PDB entry 6XE0 | electron microscopy, 6.80 A resolution (low resolution: residue-level contacts below are approximate; hydrogen-bond / salt-bridge calls are withheld) | chains J and W of the 22 polymer chains in the assembly

[Chain J]
Molecule: 30S ribosomal protein S11
Source organism: Escherichia coli (strain K12)
UniProtKB: P0A7R9 (RS11_ECOLI); residues 12-128 here correspond to UniProt positions 13-129 (UniProt number = residue number + 1)
Amino-acid sequence (117 residues; each row starts with the number of its first residue):
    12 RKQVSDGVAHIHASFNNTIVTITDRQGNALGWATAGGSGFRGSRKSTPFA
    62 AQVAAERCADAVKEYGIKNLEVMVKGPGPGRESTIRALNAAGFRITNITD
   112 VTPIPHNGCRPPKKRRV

[Chain W]
Molecule: 16s rRNA
Source organism: Escherichia coli K-12
Sequence (1539 nucleotides; numbered 2 to 1540; the number before each row is that of its first residue):
     2 AAUUGAAGAGUUUGAUCAUGGCUCAGAUUGAACGCUGGCGGCAGGCCUAA
    52 CACAUGCAAGUCGAACGGUAACAGGAAGAAGCUUGCUUCUUUGCUGACGA
   102 GUGGCGGACGGGUGAGUAAUGUCUGGGAAACUGCCUGAUGGAGGGGGAUA
   152 ACUACUGGAAACGGUAGCUAAUACCGCAUAACGUCGCAAGACCAAAGAGG
   202 GGGACCUUCGGGCCUCUUGCCAUCGGAUGUGCCCAGAUGGGAUUAGCUAG
   252 UAGGUGGGGUAACGGCUCACCUAGGCGACGAUCCCUAGCUGGUCUGAGAG
   302 GAUGACCAGCCACACUGGAACUGAGACACGGUCCAGACUCCUACGGGAGG
   352 CAGCAGUGGGGAAUAUUGCACAAUGGGCGCAAGCCUGAUGCAGCCAUGCC
   402 GCGUGUAUGAAGAAGGCCUUCGGGUUGUAAAGUACUUUCAGCGGGGAGGA
   452 AGGGAGUAAAGUUAAUACCUUUGCUCAUUGACGUUACCCGCAGAAGAAGC
   502 ACCGGCUAACUCCGUGCCAGCAGCCGCGGUAAUACGGAGGGUGCAAGCGU
   552 UAAUCGGAAUUACUGGGCGUAAAGCGCACGCAGGCGGUUUGUUAAGUCAG
   602 AUGUGAAAUCCCCGGGCUCAACCUGGGAACUGCAUCUGAUACUGGCAAGC
   652 UUGAGUCUCGUAGAGGGGGGUAGAAUUCCAGGUGUAGCGGUGAAAUGCGU
   702 AGAGAUCUGGAGGAAUACCGGUGGCGAAGGCGGCCCCCUGGACGAAGACU
   752 GACGCUCAGGUGCGAAAGCGUGGGGAGCAAACAGGAUUAGAUACCCUGGU
   802 AGUCCACGCCGUAAACGAUGUCGACUUGGAGGUUGUGCCCUUGAGGCGUG
   852 GCUUCCGGAGCUAACGCGUUAAGUCGACCGCCUGGGGAGUACGGCCGCAA
   902 GGUUAAAACUCAAAUGAAUUGACGGGGGCCCGCACAAGCGGUGGAGCAUG
   952 UGGUUUAAUUCGAUGCAACGCGAAGAACCUUACCUGGUCUUGACAUCCAC
  1002 GGAAGUUUUCAGAGAUGAGAAUGUGCCUUCGGGAACCGUGAGACAGGUGC
  1052 UGCAUGGCUGUCGUCAGCUCGUGUUGUGAAAUGUUGGGUUAAGUCCCGCA
  1102 ACGAGCGCAACCCUUAUCCUUUGUUGCCAGCGGUCCGGCCGGGAACUCAA
  1152 AGGAGACUGCCAGUGAUAAACUGGAGGAAGGUGGGGAUGACGUCAAGUCA
  1202 UCAUGGCCCUUACGACCAGGGCUACACACGUGCUACAAUGGCGCAUACAA
  1252 AGAGAAGCGACCUCGCGAGAGCAAGCGGACCUCAUAAAGUGCGUCGUAGU
  1302 CCGGAUUGGAGUCUGCAACUCGACUCCAUGAAGUCGGAAUCGCUAGUAAU
  1352 CGUGGAUCAGAAUGCCACGGUGAAUACGUUCCCGGGCCUUGUACACACCG
  1402 CCCGUCACACCAUGGGAGUGGGUUGCAAAAGAAGUAGGUAGCUUAACCUU
  1452 CGGGAGGGCGCUUACCACUUUGUGAUUCAUGACUGGGGUGAAGUCGUAAC
  1502 AAGGUAACCGUAGGGGAACCUGCGGUUGGAUCACCUCCU

[How chain J and chain W interact]
Contacting residue pairs (87; chain J residue first):
  Arg-12(J) / G685(W)
  His-21(J) / U707(W)
  His-21(J) / C708(W)
  His-23(J) / A706(W)
  His-23(J) / U707(W)
  Asn-27(J) / G691(W)
  Asn-27(J) / U692(W)
  Asn-28(J) / C689(W)
  Asn-28(J) / G690(W)
  Ile-30(J) / G705(W)
  Thr-32(J) / G705(W)
  Thr-32(J) / A706(W)
  Gln-37(J) / C708(W)
  Gly-38(J) / G683(W)
  Gly-38(J) / U684(W)
  Gly-38(J) / U707(W)
  Gly-38(J) / C708(W)
  Asn-39(J) / G683(W)
  Asn-39(J) / U684(W)
  Ala-40(J) / U684(W)
  Ala-40(J) / G685(W)
  Trp-43(J) / G685(W)
  Trp-43(J) / U686(W)
  Trp-43(J) / A687(W)
  Trp-43(J) / A704(W)
  Trp-43(J) / G705(W)
  Thr-45(J) / G688(W)
  Thr-45(J) / C689(W)
  Gly-47(J) / C689(W)
  Gly-48(J) / G688(W)
  Gly-48(J) / C689(W)
  Arg-52(J) / C689(W)
  Arg-52(J) / G690(W)
  Arg-52(J) / G691(W)
  Arg-52(J) / A695(W)
  Gly-53(J) / U692(W)
  Gly-53(J) / A694(W)
  Gly-53(J) / A695(W)
  Ser-54(J) / A694(W)
  Arg-55(J) / A694(W)
  Arg-55(J) / A695(W)
  Lys-56(J) / G691(W)
  Lys-56(J) / U692(W)
  Lys-86(J) / U707(W)
  Lys-86(J) / C708(W)
  Glu-93(J) / C1539(W)
  Glu-93(J) / U1540(W)
  Arg-97(J) / C1539(W)
  Arg-97(J) / U1540(W)
  Pro-114(J) / A676(W)
  Ile-115(J) / A675(W)
  Pro-116(J) / A676(W)
  His-117(J) / G674(W)
  His-117(J) / A675(W)
  His-117(J) / A718(W)
  Asn-118(J) / A716(W)
  Asn-118(J) / U717(W)
  Asn-118(J) / A718(W)
  Gly-119(J) / A715(W)
  Gly-119(J) / A716(W)
  Cys-120(J) / G714(W)
  Cys-120(J) / A715(W)
  Cys-120(J) / A777(W)
  Cys-120(J) / G778(W)
  Arg-121(J) / G778(W)
  Arg-121(J) / C779(W)
  Arg-121(J) / C1524(W)
  Arg-121(J) / G1525(W)
  Pro-123(J) / C779(W)
  Pro-123(J) / A780(W)
  Lys-124(J) / C779(W)
  Lys-124(J) / A780(W)
  Lys-124(J) / G1523(W)
  Lys-124(J) / C1524(W)
  Lys-125(J) / A780(W)
  Lys-125(J) / C797(W)
  Lys-125(J) / U798(W)
  Arg-126(J) / U692(W)
  Arg-126(J) / C796(W)
  Arg-126(J) / C797(W)
  Arg-127(J) / C795(W)
  Arg-127(J) / C796(W)
  Arg-127(J) / U1506(W)
  Arg-127(J) / A1507(W)
  Arg-127(J) / U1522(W)
  Arg-127(J) / G1523(W)
  Val-128(J) / C795(W)
Also at the interface, not in a pair above, chain J (40 interface residues in all): Lys-13, Thr-34, Pro-122
Also at the interface, not in a pair above, chain W (42 interface residues in all): G693

[Overview]
40 residues of chain J and 42 residues of chain W are in contact.
Here chain J is 30S ribosomal protein S11 (Escherichia coli (strain K12)) and chain W is 16s rRNA (Escherichia
coli K-12). Entry 6XE0 (Cryo-EM structure of NusG-CTD bound to 70S ribosome (30S: NusG-CTD fragment)) was
determined by electron microscopy.
